Entry 2IXF (X-ray diffraction, 2.00 A resolution); this record covers chains A and B.

# Chain A (and B)
Protein: Antigen peptide transporter 1
From: Rattus norvegicus
Notes: fragment: atpase domain, residues 465-725; chain B of this document is another copy of the same molecule, construct and numbering; everything in this record applies to it too
UniProtKB: P36370 (TAP1_RAT); residue numbers follow UniProt; this construct covers 465-725
Amino-acid sequence (271 residues; numbered 464 to 734; the number before each row is that of its first residue):
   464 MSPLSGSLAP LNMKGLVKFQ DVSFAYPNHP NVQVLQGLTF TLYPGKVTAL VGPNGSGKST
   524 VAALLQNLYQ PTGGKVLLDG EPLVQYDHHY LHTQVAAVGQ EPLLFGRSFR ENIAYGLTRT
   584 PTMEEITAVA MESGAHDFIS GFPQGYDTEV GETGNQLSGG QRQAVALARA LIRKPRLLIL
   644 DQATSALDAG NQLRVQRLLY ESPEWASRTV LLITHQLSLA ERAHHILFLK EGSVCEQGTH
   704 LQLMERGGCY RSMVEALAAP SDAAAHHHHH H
Not modelled in the structure: 464, 720-734
Differences from the reference sequence: expression tag (464, 726-734); engineered mutation Gln645 (Asp in P36370), His678 (Gln in P36370)
UniProt features mapped onto this chain:
  - binding site (ATP): Gly515 to Thr523, Asn618 to Gln624
  - binding site (Mg(2+)): Ser522
Bound ions: Mg2+: Ser522 (together with ATP)
Residues lining bound ligands:
  - ATP (adenosine-5'-triphosphate), molecule 1: Tyr489, His492, Val497, Pro516, Asn517, Gly518, Ser519, Gly520, Lys521, Ser522, Thr523, Gln645, His678
  - ATP, molecule 2: Gly617, Asn618, Gln619, Leu620, Ser621, Gly622, Gly623, Gln624, Ala649

# Chain A / chain B interface
Contacting residue pairs (33; chain A residue first):
  His492(A) with Glu615(B); Thr616(B); Asn618(B)
  Pro516(A) with Asp651(B)
  Asn517(A) with Gly623(B); Ala649(B), hydrogen bond (side chain-backbone); Leu650(B); Asp651(B), hydrogen bond (backbone-side chain); Asn654(B), hydrogen bond
  Gly518(A) with Ser621(B); Gln624(B)
  Glu615(A) with His492(B), hydrogen bond (backbone-side chain)
  Thr616(A) with Asn491(B); His492(B)
  Asn618(A) with His492(B)
  Ser621(A) with Gly518(B)
  Gly623(A) with Asn517(B)
  Gln645(A) with Ser648(B)
  Ser648(A) with Gln645(B)
  Ala649(A) with Asn517(B), hydrogen bond (backbone-side chain); His678(B)
  Leu650(A) with Asn517(B); His678(B)
  Asp651(A) with Pro516(B); Asn517(B), hydrogen bond (side chain-backbone); His678(B)
  Ala652(A) with Met716(B), hydrophobic
  Asn654(A) with Asn517(B), hydrogen bond
  His678(A) with Ala649(B); Leu650(B); Asp651(B)
  Met716(A) with Ala652(B), hydrophobic
  Ala719(A) with Leu656(B)
Other interface residues (no listed pair), chain A (21 interface residues in all): Asn491, Gln624

# In short
The chain A/chain B interface involves 21 residues from each chain; the contacts include 7 hydrogen bonds.
Polar contacts include Asn517(A)-Ala649(B), Asn517(A)-Asp651(B) and Asn517(A)-Asn654(B). Ligands of chain A:
ATP. Curated annotation (UniProt) lists 16 ATP-binding residues and Mg2+-binding residue Ser522(A) on chain A.
Both chains are Antigen peptide transporter 1 (Rattus norvegicus). Entry 2IXF (Crystal structure of the ATPase
domain of TAP1 with ATP (D645Q, Q678H mutant)) was determined by X-ray diffraction, deposited together with
2IXE and 2IXG.
